Entry 1VQP (X-ray diffraction, 2.25 A resolution); this record covers chains 0 and A of the 32 polymer chains in the assembly.

[Chain 0]
Molecule: 23S ribosomal RNA
From: Haloarcula marismortui
Sequence (2922 nucleotides; row label = number of the first residue in the row):
     2 UUGGCUACUA UGCCAGCUGG UGGAUUGCUC GGCUCAGGCG CUGAUGAAGG ACGUGCCAAG
    62 CUGCGAUAAG CCAUGGGGAG CCGCACGGAG GCGAAGAACC AUGGAUUUCC GAAUGAGAAU
   122 CUCUCUAACA AUUGCUUCGC GCAAUGAGGA ACCCCGAGAA CUGAAACAUC UCAGUAUCGG
   182 GAGGAACAGA AAACGCAAUG UGAUGUCGUU AGUAACCGCG AGUGAACGCG AUACAGCCCA
   242 AACCGAAGCC CUCACGGGCA AUGUGGUGUC AGGGCUACCU CUCAUCAGCC GACCGUCUCG
   302 ACGAAGUCUC UUGGAACAGA GCGUGAUACA GGGUGACAAC CCCGUACUCG AGACCAGUAC
   362 GACGUGCGGU AGUGCCAGAG UAGCGGGGGU UGGAUAUCCC UCGCGAAUAA CGCAGGCAUC
   422 GACUGCGAAG GCUAAACACA ACCUGAGACC GAUAGUGAAC AAGUAGUGUG AACGAACGCU
   482 GCAAAGUACC CUCAGAAGGG AGGCGAAAUA GAGCAUGAAA UCAGUUGGCG AUCGAGCGAC
   542 AGGGCAUACA AGGUCCCUCG ACGAAUGACC GACGCGCGAG CGUCCAGUAA GACUCACGGG
   602 AAGCCGAUGU UCUGUCGUAC GUUUUGAAAA ACGAGCCAGG GAGUGUGUCU GCAUGGCAAG
   662 UCUAACCGGA GUAUCCGGGG AGGCACAGGG AAACCGACAU GGCCGCAGGG CUUUGCCCGA
   722 GGGCCGCCGU CUUCAAGGGC GGGGAGCCAU GUGGACACGA CCCGAAUCCG GACGAUCUAC
   782 GCAUGGACAA GAUGAAGCGU GCCGAAAGGC ACGUGGAAGU CUGUUAGAGU UGGUGUCCUA
   842 CAAUACCCUC UCGUGAUCUA UGUGUAGGGG UGAAAGGCCC AUCGAGUCCG GCAACAGCUG
   902 GUUCCAAUCG AAACAUGUCG AAGCAUGACC UCCGCCGAGG UAGUCUGUGA GGUAGAGCGA
   962 CCGAUUGGUG UGUCCGCCUC CGAGAGGAGU CGGCACACCU GUCAAACUCC AAACUUACAG
  1022 ACGCCGUUUG ACGCGGGGAU UCCGGUGCGC GGGGUAAGCC UGUGUACCAG GAGGGGAACA
  1082 ACCCAGAGAU AGGUUAAGGU CCCCAAGUGU GGAUUAAGUG UAAUCCUCUG AAGGUGGUCU
  1142 CGAGCCCUAG ACAGCCGGGA GGUGAGCUUA GAAGCAGCUA CCCUCUAAGA AAAGCGUAAC
  1202 AGCUUACCGG CCGAGGUUUG AGGCGCCCAA AAUGAUCGGG ACUCAAAUCC ACCACCGAGA
  1262 CCUGUCCGUA CCACUCAUAC UGGUAAUCGA GUAGAUUGGC GCUCUAAUUG GAUGGAAGUA
  1322 GGGGUGAAAA CUCCUAUGGA CCGAUUAGUG ACGAAAAUCC UGGCCAUAGU AGCAGCGAUA
  1382 GUCGGGUGAG AACCCCGACG GCCUAAUGGA UAAGGGUUCC UCAGCACUGC UGAUCAGCUG
  1442 AGGGUUAGCC GGUCCUAAGU CAUACCGCAA CUCGACUAUG ACGAAAUGGG AAACGGGUUA
  1502 AUAUUCCCGU GCCACUAUGC AGUGAAAGUU GACGCCCUGG GGUCGAUCAC GCUGGGCAUU
  1562 CGCCCAGUCG AACCGUCCAA CUCCGUGGAA GCCGUAAUGG CAGGAAGCGG ACGAACGGCG
  1622 GCAUAGGGAA ACGUGAUUCA ACCUGGGGCC CAUGAAAAGA CGAGCAUAGU GUCCGUACCG
  1682 AGAACCGACA CAGGUGUCCA UGGCGGCGAA AGCCAAGGCC UGUCGGGAGC AACCAACGUU
  1742 AGGGAAUUCG GCAAGUUAGU CCCGUACCUU CGGAAGAAGG GAUGCCUGCU CCGGAACGGA
  1802 GCAGGUCGCA GUGACUCGGA AGCUCGGACU GUCUAGUAAC AACAUAGGUG ACCGCAAAUC
  1862 CGCAAGGACU CGUACGGUCA CUGAAUCCUG CCCAGUGCAG GUAUCUGAAC ACCUCGUACA
  1922 AGAGGACGAA GGACCUGUCA ACGGCGGGGG UAACUAUGAC CCUCUUAAGG UAGCGUAGUA
  1982 CCUUGCCGCA UCAGUAGCGG CUUGCAUGAA UGGAUUAACC AGAGCUUCAC UGUCCCAACG
  2042 UUGGGCCCGG UGAACUGUAC AUUCCAGUGC GGAGUCUGGA GACACCCAGG GGGAAGCGAA
  2102 GACCCUAUGG AGCUUUACUG CAGGCUGUCG CUGAGACGUG GUCGCCGAUG UGCAGCAUAG
  2162 GUAGGAGACA CUACACAGGU ACCCGCGCUA GCGGGCCACC GAGUCAACAG UGAAAUACUA
  2222 CCCGUCGGUG ACUGCGACUC UCACUCCGGG AGGAGGACAC CGAUAGCCGG GCAGUUUGAC
  2282 UGGGGCGGUA CGCGCUCGAA AAGAUAUCGA GCGCGCCCUA UGGCUAUCUC AGCCGGGACA
  2342 GAGACCCGGC GAAGAGUGCA AGAGCAAAAG AUAGCUUGAC AGUGUUCUUC CCAACGAGGA
  2402 ACGCUGACGC GAAAGCGUGG UCUAGCGAAC CAAUUAGCCU GCUUGAUGCG GGCAAUUGAU
  2462 GACAGAAAAG CUACCCUAGG GAUAACAGAG UCGUCACUCG CAAGAGCACA UAUCGACCGA
  2522 GUGGCUUGCU ACCUCGAUGU CGGUUCCCUC CAUCCUGCCC GUGCAGAAGC GGGCAAGGGU
  2582 GAGGUUGUUC GCCUAUUAAA GGAGGUCGUG AGCUGGGUUU AGACCGUCGU GAGACAGGUC
  2642 GGCUGCUAUC UACUGGGUGU GUAAUGGUGU CUGACAAGAA CGACCGUAUA GUACGAGAGG
  2702 AACUACGGUU GGUGGCCACU GGUGUACCGG UUGUUCGAGA GAGCACGUGC CGGGUAGCCA
  2762 CGCCACACGG GGUAAGAGCU GAACGCAUCU AAGCUCGAAA CCCACUUGGA AAAGAGACAC
  2822 CGCCGAGGUC CCGCGUACAA GACGCGGUCG AUAGACUCGG GGUGUGCGCG UCGAGGUAAC
  2882 GAGACGUUAA GCCCACGAGC ACUAACAGAC CAAAGCCAUC AU
Unresolved in the structure: 2-9, 126-127, 715, 971-998, 1560, 1952-1963, 2137-2236, 2339-2343, 2665-2666, 2915-2923
Construct notes: modified residue (628, 2587-2588, 2619, 2621)
Modified positions: 1MA (6-hydro-1-methyladenosine-5'-monophosphate) at position 628, OMU (o2'-methyluridine 5'-monophosphate) at position 2587, OMG (o2'-methylguanosine-5'-monophosphate) at position 2588, UR3 (3-methyluridine-5'-monophoshate) at position 2619, PSU (pseudouridine-5'-monophosphate) at position 2621
Ion coordination: Mg2+ site 1 near G28 (its only coordinating residue here); Sr2+ site 1: G33, C34, U457; Na+ site 1: C40, C443; Na+ site 2: G56, A59, G61; Sr2+ site 2: G84, C85 (shared with 1 residue of chain T); Sr2+ site 3: C85, A86, C87 (shared with 1 residue of chain T); Na+ site 3 near U107 (its only coordinating residue here); Mg2+ site 2 near U115 (its only coordinating residue here); Na+ site 4: C141, G142; Na+ site 5 near U146 (its only coordinating residue here); Sr2+ site 4: G147, A183 (shared with 1 residue of chain M); Mg2+ site 3: C162, U2276; 3 more K+ sites not listed; 76 more Mg2+ sites not listed; 56 more Na+ sites not listed; 87 more Sr2+ sites not listed

[Chain A]
Name: 50S ribosomal protein L2P
From: Haloarcula marismortui
Reference sequence: P20276 (RL2_HALMA); residues 0-239 here = UniProt positions 0-239
Amino-acid sequence (240 residues; each row starts with the number of its first residue; numbering starts at 0):
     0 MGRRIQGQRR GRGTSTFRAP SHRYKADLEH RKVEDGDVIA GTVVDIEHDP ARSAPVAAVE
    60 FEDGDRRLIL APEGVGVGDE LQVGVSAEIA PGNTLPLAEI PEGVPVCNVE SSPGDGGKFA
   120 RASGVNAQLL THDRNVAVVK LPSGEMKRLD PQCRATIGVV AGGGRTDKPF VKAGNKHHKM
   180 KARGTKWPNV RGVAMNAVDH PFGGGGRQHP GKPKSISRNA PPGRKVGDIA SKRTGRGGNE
Unresolved in the structure: 0, 238-239
Ion coordination: Sr2+ site 1: Asp26, Glu28; Mg2+ site 1: Leu27, Arg120; Sr2+ site 2 near Glu28 (its only coordinating residue here); Mg2+ site 2: Asn188 (shared with A1845(0), U1846(0), G1884(0) of chain 0); Sr2+ site 3: Phe201, Gly202, Gly203, His208 (shared with A2633(0) of chain 0)

[Chain 0 / chain A interface]
Contacting residue pairs (255; chain 0 residue first):
  C781(0) - Thr15(A)  hydrogen bond to the sugar
  G782(0) - Ser14(A)  hydrogen bond to the sugar
  G782(0) - Thr15(A)  hydrogen bond to the sugar
  C783(0) - Ser14(A)  sugar contact
  C783(0) - His21(A)  hydrogen bond to the phosphate
  C783(0) - Lys180(A)  phosphate contact
  A784(0) - His21(A)  salt bridge to the phosphate
  A784(0) - Arg22(A)  salt bridge to the phosphate
  G820(0) - Lys171(A)  salt bridge to the phosphate
  G820(0) - Ala172(A)  hydrogen bond to the base
  G820(0) - Gly173(A)  hydrogen bond to the base
  A857(0) - Ala172(A)  base contact
  A857(0) - Gly173(A)  phosphate contact
  A857(0) - His176(A)  sugar contact
  A857(0) - His177(A)  salt bridge to the phosphate
  A857(0) - Trp186(A)  base contact
  U866(0) - Arg11(A)  hydrogen bond to the phosphate
  U866(0) - Thr13(A)  sugar contact
  A867(0) - Arg11(A)  salt bridge to the phosphate
  G870(0) - Arg3(A)  salt bridge to the phosphate
  G871(0) - Arg2(A)  hydrogen bond to the base
  G871(0) - Arg3(A)  salt bridge to the phosphate
  G871(0) - Arg8(A)  salt bridge to the phosphate
  G871(0) - Arg11(A)  phosphate contact
  U872(0) - Arg2(A)  hydrogen bond to the base
  U872(0) - Arg8(A)  hydrogen bond to the base
  U872(0) - Thr13(A)  hydrogen bond to the phosphate
  U872(0) - Phe16(A)  phosphate contact
  G873(0) - Arg2(A)  base contact
  G873(0) - Arg8(A)  hydrogen bond to the base
  G873(0) - Thr15(A)  phosphate contact
  G873(0) - Lys185(A)  salt bridge to the phosphate
  G873(0) - Asp198(A)  hydrogen bond to the base
  A874(0) - Lys185(A)  salt bridge to the phosphate
  A874(0) - Pro187(A)  sugar contact
  A874(0) - Val189(A)  sugar contact
  A875(0) - Val189(A)  sugar contact
  A875(0) - Ala193(A)  hydrogen bond to the sugar
  A875(0) - Met194(A)  base contact
  A875(0) - Asp198(A)  base contact
  G877(0) - Asn195(A)  hydrogen bond to the sugar
  G877(0) - Val197(A)  base contact
  G878(0) - Arg2(A)  hydrogen bond to the base
  C879(0) - Arg2(A)  base contact
  A886(0) - Gly1(A)  hydrogen bond to the base
  A886(0) - Arg2(A)  base contact
  G1460(0) - Arg17(A)  salt bridge to the phosphate
  C1652(0) - Ser52(A)  hydrogen bond to the phosphate
  C1652(0) - Arg164(A)  sugar contact
  C1652(0) - Thr165(A)  base contact
  C1652(0) - Lys167(A)  hydrogen bond to the base
  C1652(0) - Phe169(A)  stacking on the base
  C1652(0) - Lys178(A)  hydrogen bond to the base
  A1653(0) - His47(A)  salt bridge to the phosphate
  A1653(0) - Ser52(A)  hydrogen bond to the phosphate
  A1653(0) - His177(A)  stacking on the base
  A1653(0) - Lys178(A)  sugar contact
  U1654(0) - Lys24(A)  sugar contact
  U1654(0) - His47(A)  stacking on the base
  U1654(0) - Pro49(A)  phosphate contact
  U1654(0) - Ala181(A)  phosphate contact
  C1844(0) - Val189(A)  sugar contact
  C1844(0) - Arg190(A)  salt bridge to the phosphate
  C1844(0) - Ala193(A)  sugar contact
  C1844(0) - Gln207(A)  hydrogen bond to the phosphate
  A1845(0) - Pro187(A)  phosphate contact
  A1845(0) - Asn188(A)  phosphate contact
  A1845(0) - Val189(A)  phosphate contact
  A1845(0) - Arg190(A)  salt bridge to the phosphate
  U1846(0) - Ala172(A)  hydrogen bond to the sugar
  U1846(0) - Trp186(A)  sugar contact
  U1846(0) - Pro187(A)  phosphate contact
  U1846(0) - Asn188(A)  hydrogen bond to the phosphate
  A1847(0) - Phe169(A)  phosphate contact
  A1847(0) - Val170(A)  hydrogen bond to the sugar
  A1847(0) - Lys171(A)  sugar contact
  A1847(0) - Lys175(A)  salt bridge to the phosphate
  A1847(0) - Trp186(A)  hydrogen bond to the phosphate
  G1848(0) - Pro168(A)  phosphate contact
  G1848(0) - Phe169(A)  hydrogen bond to the phosphate
  U1850(0) - Arg235(A)  hydrogen bond to the phosphate
  G1851(0) - Asp227(A)  hydrogen bond to the base
  G1851(0) - Thr233(A)  sugar contact
  G1851(0) - Gly234(A)  sugar contact
  G1851(0) - Arg235(A)  salt bridge to the phosphate
  A1852(0) - Asp227(A)  sugar contact
  A1852(0) - Ile228(A)  hydrogen bond to the sugar
  A1852(0) - Ser230(A)  phosphate contact
  A1852(0) - Lys231(A)  phosphate contact
  A1852(0) - Arg232(A)  sugar contact
  C1853(0) - Arg217(A)  hydrogen bond to the sugar
  C1853(0) - Ile228(A)  sugar contact
  C1853(0) - Ala229(A)  sugar contact
  C1853(0) - Ser230(A)  phosphate contact
  C1853(0) - Lys231(A)  salt bridge to the phosphate
  C1854(0) - Lys231(A)  salt bridge to the phosphate
  G1855(0) - Phe118(A)  base contact
  G1855(0) - Leu140(A)  base contact
  G1855(0) - Pro141(A)  base contact
  G1855(0) - Ser142(A)  hydrogen bond to the base
  G1855(0) - Glu144(A)  hydrogen bond to the sugar
  G1855(0) - Lys146(A)  hydrogen bond to the phosphate
  C1856(0) - Lys117(A)  sugar contact
  C1856(0) - Lys146(A)  salt bridge to the phosphate
  A1857(0) - Ser110(A)  hydrogen bond to the phosphate
  A1857(0) - Lys117(A)  phosphate contact
  A1859(0) - Arg217(A)  hydrogen bond to the phosphate
  U1860(0) - Arg9(A)  hydrogen bond to the base
  U1860(0) - Arg217(A)  salt bridge to the phosphate
  U1860(0) - Lys224(A)  salt bridge to the phosphate
  U1860(0) - Ile228(A)  sugar contact
  C1861(0) - Gly6(A)  hydrogen bond to the sugar
  C1861(0) - Gln7(A)  hydrogen bond to the sugar
  C1861(0) - Gly10(A)  hydrogen bond to the sugar
  C1861(0) - Pro221(A)  phosphate contact
  C1861(0) - Lys224(A)  salt bridge to the phosphate
  C1862(0) - Arg3(A)  hydrogen bond to the phosphate
  C1862(0) - Gln7(A)  hydrogen bond to the phosphate
  C1862(0) - Gly10(A)  sugar contact
  C1862(0) - Arg11(A)  sugar contact
  C1862(0) - Pro221(A)  phosphate contact
  G1863(0) - Arg3(A)  salt bridge to the phosphate
  G1868(0) - Gly10(A)  hydrogen bond to the base
  A1869(0) - Arg9(A)  sugar contact
  A1869(0) - Gly10(A)  sugar contact
  A1869(0) - Gly12(A)  sugar contact
  A1869(0) - Phe16(A)  sugar contact
  A1869(0) - Arg17(A)  phosphate contact
  C1870(0) - Arg9(A)  hydrogen bond to the sugar
  C1870(0) - Phe16(A)  sugar contact
  C1870(0) - Arg17(A)  phosphate contact
  C1870(0) - Ala18(A)  hydrogen bond to the phosphate
  C1870(0) - Gly183(A)  phosphate contact
  U1871(0) - Ala18(A)  phosphate contact
  U1871(0) - Gly183(A)  hydrogen bond to the phosphate
  C1872(0) - Ser20(A)  hydrogen bond to the phosphate
  C1872(0) - Tyr23(A)  base contact
  C1872(0) - Ala25(A)  hydrogen bond to the sugar
  C1872(0) - Asp26(A)  hydrogen bond to the base
  G1873(0) - Ala50(A)  sugar contact
  G1873(0) - Arg51(A)  phosphate contact
  G1873(0) - Arg120(A)  salt bridge to the phosphate
  U1874(0) - Arg51(A)  phosphate contact
  U1874(0) - Lys117(A)  hydrogen bond to the sugar
  U1874(0) - Phe118(A)  sugar contact
  U1874(0) - Ala119(A)  hydrogen bond to the sugar
  U1874(0) - Arg120(A)  salt bridge to the phosphate
  U1874(0) - Ala121(A)  phosphate contact
  A1875(0) - Ala119(A)  hydrogen bond to the phosphate
  A1875(0) - Arg120(A)  hydrogen bond to the phosphate
  A1875(0) - Ala121(A)  hydrogen bond to the phosphate
  A1875(0) - Val124(A)  phosphate contact
  A1875(0) - Pro141(A)  sugar contact
  A1875(0) - Ser142(A)  hydrogen bond to the sugar
  C1876(0) - Ala121(A)  sugar contact
  C1876(0) - Ser122(A)  hydrogen bond to the sugar
  C1876(0) - Gly123(A)  hydrogen bond to the base
  C1876(0) - Val124(A)  base contact
  C1876(0) - Pro141(A)  phosphate contact
  C1876(0) - Gly162(A)  base contact
  C1876(0) - Gly163(A)  hydrogen bond to the base
  C1876(0) - Arg164(A)  hydrogen bond to the phosphate
  C1876(0) - Thr165(A)  base contact
  G1877(0) - Arg164(A)  salt bridge to the phosphate
  G1877(0) - Lys178(A)  salt bridge to the phosphate
  G1878(0) - Arg182(A)  salt bridge to the phosphate
  U1879(0) - Arg9(A)  hydrogen bond to the phosphate
  U1879(0) - Gly183(A)  phosphate contact
  U1879(0) - Thr184(A)  hydrogen bond to the phosphate
  C1880(0) - Gly6(A)  phosphate contact
  C1880(0) - Arg9(A)  salt bridge to the phosphate
  C1880(0) - Val225(A)  sugar contact
  C1880(0) - Gly226(A)  hydrogen bond to the sugar
  A1881(0) - His199(A)  salt bridge to the phosphate
  A1881(0) - Phe201(A)  phosphate contact
  A1881(0) - Lys213(A)  sugar contact
  A1881(0) - Val225(A)  phosphate contact
  A1881(0) - Gly226(A)  sugar contact
  C1882(0) - Arg190(A)  phosphate contact
  C1882(0) - Gly191(A)  hydrogen bond to the phosphate
  C1882(0) - Val192(A)  hydrogen bond to the phosphate
  C1882(0) - Phe201(A)  phosphate contact
  C1882(0) - Lys213(A)  sugar contact
  U1883(0) - Arg190(A)  salt bridge to the phosphate
  G1884(0) - Arg190(A)  base contact
  G1898(0) - Pro212(A)  sugar contact
  G1898(0) - Ser214(A)  hydrogen bond to the sugar
  C1899(0) - Ser214(A)  sugar contact
  C1899(0) - Ile215(A)  sugar contact
  C1899(0) - Ser216(A)  sugar contact
  C1899(0) - Ala229(A)  sugar contact
  C1899(0) - Ser230(A)  hydrogen bond to the sugar
  A1900(0) - Ser216(A)  phosphate contact
  A1900(0) - Arg217(A)  hydrogen bond to the phosphate
  A1900(0) - Ala229(A)  sugar contact
  A1900(0) - Ser230(A)  sugar contact
  A1900(0) - Lys231(A)  sugar contact
  G1938(0) - Lys231(A)  hydrogen bond to the base
  U1939(0) - Arg232(A)  hydrogen bond to the phosphate
  U1939(0) - Thr233(A)  hydrogen bond to the sugar
  U1939(0) - Gly237(A)  phosphate contact
  C1940(0) - Thr233(A)  sugar contact
  C1940(0) - Gly234(A)  phosphate contact
  C1940(0) - Gly236(A)  hydrogen bond to the phosphate
  A1941(0) - Gly234(A)  sugar contact
  A1941(0) - Arg235(A)  base contact
  A1941(0) - Gly236(A)  phosphate contact
  A1942(0) - Lys213(A)  salt bridge to the phosphate
  A1942(0) - Asp227(A)  sugar contact
  A1942(0) - Thr233(A)  hydrogen bond to the sugar
  A1942(0) - Gly234(A)  hydrogen bond to the phosphate
  C1943(0) - Pro209(A)  phosphate contact
  C1943(0) - Lys211(A)  sugar contact
  C1943(0) - Pro212(A)  sugar contact
  G1944(0) - His208(A)  salt bridge to the phosphate
  G1944(0) - Pro209(A)  phosphate contact
  U2012(0) - Gln207(A)  sugar contact
  C2114(0) - Gly1(A)  hydrogen bond to the phosphate
  C2114(0) - Ala196(A)  sugar contact
  C2114(0) - Val197(A)  phosphate contact
  U2115(0) - Ala196(A)  phosphate contact
  A2123(0) - Pro220(A)  base contact
  G2124(0) - Asn218(A)  hydrogen bond to the base
  G2125(0) - Asn218(A)  hydrogen bond to the sugar
  C2126(0) - Asn218(A)  sugar contact
  C2248(0) - Ser111(A)  hydrogen bond to the sugar
  C2248(0) - Pro112(A)  hydrogen bond to the sugar
  C2248(0) - Asp114(A)  phosphate contact
  G2249(0) - Gly113(A)  sugar contact
  G2249(0) - Asp114(A)  phosphate contact
  G2250(0) - Lys31(A)  salt bridge to the phosphate
  G2250(0) - Glu33(A)  base contact
  G2254(0) - Asp149(A)  sugar contact
  G2270(0) - Arg223(A)  hydrogen bond to the phosphate
  G2271(0) - Arg223(A)  salt bridge to the phosphate
  G2272(0) - Pro220(A)  base contact
  G2272(0) - Pro221(A)  sugar contact
  G2272(0) - Gly222(A)  sugar contact
  G2272(0) - Arg223(A)  salt bridge to the phosphate
  C2273(0) - Gly1(A)  hydrogen bond to the phosphate
  C2625(0) - Gly205(A)  phosphate contact
  C2625(0) - Gln207(A)  phosphate contact
  C2626(0) - Arg206(A)  phosphate contact
  C2629(0) - Arg206(A)  base contact
  G2630(0) - Arg206(A)  hydrogen bond to the base
  G2630(0) - His208(A)  hydrogen bond to the base
  U2631(0) - Gly210(A)  sugar contact
  G2632(0) - His208(A)  phosphate contact
  G2632(0) - Gly210(A)  sugar contact
  A2633(0) - Gly202(A)  phosphate contact
  A2633(0) - Gly203(A)  phosphate contact
  A2633(0) - Gly204(A)  hydrogen bond to the phosphate
  G2634(0) - Gly203(A)  phosphate contact
  G2634(0) - Gly204(A)  hydrogen bond to the phosphate
  G2634(0) - Gly205(A)  hydrogen bond to the base
Interface residues without a listed pair, chain 0 (101 interface residues in all): U858, G865, A876, A1459, C1651, G1655, A1843, U2117, A2255, A2274, U2628
Interface residues without a listed pair, chain A (124 interface residues in all): Gln5, Val32, Gly161, Pro200

[Overview]
The interface between chain 0 and chain A involves 101 residues on one side and 124 on the other, with 85
hydrogen bonds, 36 salt bridges and 3 aromatic stacking contacts. Polar contacts include G820(0)-Ala172(A),
G820(0)-Gly173(A) and G871(0)-Arg2(A).
Chain 0 is 23S ribosomal RNA and chain A is 50S ribosomal protein L2P, both from Haloarcula marismortui; the
structure, The structure of the transition state analogue "RAP" bound to the large ribosomal subunit of
haloarcula ..., was determined by X-ray diffraction, deposited together with 1VQ4, 1VQ5, 1VQ8, 1VQ9, 1VQK,
1VQL, 1VQM and 1VQO.
